4D0M - chains B and E of the 12 polymer chains in the assembly; structure by X-ray diffraction, 6.00 A resolution (low resolution: residue-level contacts below are approximate; hydrogen-bond / salt-bridge calls are withheld).

# Chain B
Name: Ras-related protein rab-11A
From: Homo sapiens
Notes: EC 3.6.5.2
UniProt: P62491 (RB11A_HUMAN); residue numbers follow UniProt; this construct covers 1-216
Amino-acid sequence (219 residues; row label = number of the first residue in the row; numbers below 1 keep their minus sign (Gly-2 is residue -2)):
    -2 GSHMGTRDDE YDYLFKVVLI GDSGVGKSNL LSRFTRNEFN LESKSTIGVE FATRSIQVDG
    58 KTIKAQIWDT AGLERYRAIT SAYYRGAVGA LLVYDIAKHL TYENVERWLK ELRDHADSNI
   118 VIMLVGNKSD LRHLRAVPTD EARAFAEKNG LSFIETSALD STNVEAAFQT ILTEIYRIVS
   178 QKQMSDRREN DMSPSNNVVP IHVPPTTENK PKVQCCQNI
Disordered / not traced: -2 to 5, 179-216
Sequence notes: expression tag (-2 to 0); engineered mutation Leu70 (Gln in P62491)
Metal / ion sites: Mg2+: Ser25 (together with GTP-gamma-S)
Small-molecule neighbours: GTP-gamma-S: Asp19, Ser20, Gly21, Val22, Gly23, Lys24, Ser25, Asn26, Phe36, Asn37, Leu38, Glu39, Ser40, Lys41, Ser42, Thr43, Asp66, Ala68, Gly69, Leu70, Asn124, Lys125, Asp127, Leu128, Ser154, Ala155, Leu156
UniProt features mapped onto this chain:
  - motif: Phe36 to Glu47 (Switch 1), Thr67 to Gly86 (Switch 2)
  - binding site (GTP): Ser20, Gly21, Val22, Gly23, Lys24, Ser25, Asn26, Asn37, Leu38, Ser40, Ser42, Thr43, Gly69, Asn124, Lys125, Asp127, Ala155, Leu156
  - binding site (Mg(2+)): Ser25, Thr43, Asp66
  - modified residue: Gly2 (N-acetylglycine), Cys213 (Cysteine methyl ester)
  - lipidation (S-geranylgeranyl cysteine): Cys212, Cys213
  - glycosylation: Arg4 (Microbial infection: N-beta-linked (GlcNAc) arginine)
  - mutagenesis: Lys13 (K13N: Abolishes SH3BP5-mediated guanine nucleotide exchange), Val22 (V22M: Impairs protein folding), Lys24 (K24R: Impairs protein folding and decreases affinity for guanine nucleotides), Ser25 (S25N: Dominant-negative mutant (GDP-bound form). Induces increased number of binucleated cells, indicating defects in cytokinesis. Inhibits the transport of NPC1L1 to the plama membrane ...), Phe36 (F36A: Nearly abolishes SH3BP5-mediated guanine nucleotide exchange), Leu38 (L38A: Decreases SH3BP5-mediated guanine nucleotide exchange; L38P: Nearly abolishes SH3BP5-mediated guanine nucleotide exchange), Ser40 (S40F: Nearly abolishes SH3BP5-mediated guanine nucleotide exchange), Lys41 (K41A: Mildly decreases SH3BP5-mediated guanine nucleotide exchange; K41P: Abolishes SH3BP5-mediated guanine nucleotide exchange), Ile44 (I44A: Abolishes SH3BP5-mediated guanine nucleotide exchange), Arg82 (R82C: Decreases SH3BP5-mediated guanine nucleotide exchange), Ser154 (S154L: Impairs protein folding)

# Chain E
Name: RAB11 family-interacting protein 3
From: Homo sapiens
Notes: fragment: rab-binding domain
UniProt: O75154 (RFIP3_HUMAN); residues 713-756 here = UniProt positions 713-756
Amino-acid sequence (48 residues; numbered 709 to 756; the number before each row is that of its first residue):
   709 GSHMSSVSRD ELMEAIQKQE EINFRLQDYI DRIIVAIMET NPSILEVK
Disordered / not traced: 709-715
Sequence notes: expression tag (709-712)
UniProt features mapped onto this chain:
  - mutagenesis: Tyr737 (Y737S: Abolishes Rab11-binding), Ile738 (I738E: Abolishes Rab11-binding. Capable of binding to DYNC1LI1. Impaired trafficking towards the pericentrosomal endosomal recycling compartment (ERC)), Asp739 (D739A: Abolishes Rab11-binding), Met746 (M746S: Abolishes Rab11-binding), Glu747 (E747A: Abolishes Rab11-binding)

# How chain B and chain E interact
Pairs across the interface - 8 pairs, chain B then chain E:
  Arg33(B) - Val755(E)
  Ile44(B) - Gln735(E)
  Val46(B) - Met746(E)
  Phe48(B) - Leu753(E)
  Phe48(B) - Glu754(E)
  Phe48(B) - Val755(E)
  Thr50(B) - Glu754(E)
  Tyr80(B) - Met746(E)
Also at the interface, not in a pair above, chain B (9 interface residues in all): Trp65, Tyr73, Ile76
Also at the interface, not in a pair above, chain E (7 interface residues in all): Asp739, Pro750

# Summary
Chain B and chain E form an interface of 9 and 7 residues respectively. Chain B binds GTP-gamma-S. Curated
annotation (UniProt) lists 18 GTP-binding residues, 3 Mg2+-binding residues and 11 mutagenesis sites on chain
B; 5 mutagenesis sites on chain E.
Chain B is Ras-related protein rab-11A and chain E is RAB11 family-interacting protein 3, both from Homo
sapiens; the structure, Phosphatidylinositol 4-kinase III beta in a complex with Rab11a-GTP- gamma-S and the
Rab-binding domain of FIP3, was determined by X-ray diffraction, deposited together with 4D0L.
